6Z11 - chains A and B of the 6 polymer chains in the assembly; structure by electron microscopy, 3.36 A resolution.

[Chain A (and B)]
Protein: DNA-directed RNA polymerase subunit alpha
Source organism: Mycolicibacterium smegmatis MC2 155
Notes: EC 2.7.7.6; chain B of this document is another copy of the same molecule, construct and numbering; everything in this record applies to it too
UniProt: A0QSL8 (RPOA_MYCS2); residue numbers follow UniProt; this construct covers 1-350
Amino-acid sequence (350 residues; each row starts with the number of its first residue):
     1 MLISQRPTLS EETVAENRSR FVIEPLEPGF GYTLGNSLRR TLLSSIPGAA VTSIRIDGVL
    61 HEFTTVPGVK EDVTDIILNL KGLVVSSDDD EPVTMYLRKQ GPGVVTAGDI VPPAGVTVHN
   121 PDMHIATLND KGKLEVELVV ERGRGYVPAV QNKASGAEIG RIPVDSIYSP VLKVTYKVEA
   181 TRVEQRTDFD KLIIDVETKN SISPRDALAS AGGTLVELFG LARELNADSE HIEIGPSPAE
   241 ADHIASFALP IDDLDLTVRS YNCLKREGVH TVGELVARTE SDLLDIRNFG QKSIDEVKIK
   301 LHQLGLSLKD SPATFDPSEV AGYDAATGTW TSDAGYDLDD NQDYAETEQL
Unresolved in the structure: 225-350 (chain B: 236-350)

[Interface between chain A and chain B]
Pairs across the interface (63; chain A residue first):
  Met-1(A) / Arg-142(B)  hydrogen bond (backbone-backbone)
  Leu-2(A) / Asp-90(B)
  Leu-2(A) / Arg-142(B)
  Ile-3(A) / Arg-144(B)
  Pro-7(A) / Leu-218(B)  hydrophobic
  Pro-7(A) / Leu-221(B)
  Leu-9(A) / Leu-221(B)  hydrophobic
  Glu-11(A) / Leu-225(B)
  Glu-27(A) / Ser-44(B)
  Glu-27(A) / Arg-144(B)
  Pro-28(A) / Ser-44(B)
  Gly-29(A) / Arg-40(B)
  Phe-30(A) / Thr-41(B)
  Phe-30(A) / Leu-215(B)  hydrophobic
  Phe-30(A) / Leu-218(B)  hydrophobic
  Thr-33(A) / Asn-36(B)  hydrogen bond
  Thr-33(A) / Ser-37(B)
  Leu-34(A) / Leu-218(B)  hydrophobic
  Ser-37(A) / Thr-33(B)  hydrogen bond (side chain-backbone)
  Ser-37(A) / Ser-37(B)  hydrogen bond
  Arg-40(A) / Gly-29(B)  hydrogen bond (side chain-backbone)
  Arg-40(A) / Thr-33(B)
  Thr-41(A) / Thr-33(B)
  Ser-45(A) / Phe-30(B)
  Ser-45(A) / His-231(B)
  Pro-47(A) / Met-1(B)  hydrophobic
  Gly-143(A) / Met-1(B)
  Arg-144(A) / Glu-27(B)  salt bridge
  Arg-144(A) / His-231(B)  hydrogen bond
  Arg-205(A) / Leu-225(B)
  Asp-206(A) / Asn-226(B)  hydrogen bond
  Leu-208(A) / Leu-225(B)  hydrophobic
  Ala-209(A) / Ala-222(B)
  Ala-209(A) / Arg-223(B)
  Ala-209(A) / Asn-226(B)
  Ser-210(A) / Asp-228(B)  hydrogen bond (side chain-backbone)
  Ser-210(A) / Ser-229(B)  hydrogen bond (side chain-backbone)
  Ser-210(A) / Glu-230(B)
  Gly-212(A) / Phe-219(B)
  Gly-212(A) / Ala-222(B)
  Gly-212(A) / Arg-223(B)
  Gly-213(A) / Arg-223(B)
  Gly-213(A) / Glu-230(B)
  Thr-214(A) / Glu-230(B)
  Thr-214(A) / His-231(B)  hydrogen bond
  Leu-215(A) / Thr-33(B)
  Leu-215(A) / Phe-219(B)  hydrophobic
  Val-216(A) / Val-216(B)
  Val-216(A) / Phe-219(B)
  Val-216(A) / Gly-220(B)
  Glu-217(A) / His-231(B)
  Glu-217(A) / Glu-233(B)  hydrogen bond (side chain-backbone)
  Leu-218(A) / Phe-30(B)  hydrophobic
  Phe-219(A) / Leu-34(B)  hydrophobic
  Phe-219(A) / Leu-38(B)  hydrophobic
  Phe-219(A) / Leu-215(B)  hydrophobic
  Phe-219(A) / Val-216(B)  hydrophobic
  Phe-219(A) / Phe-219(B)  hydrophobic
  Gly-220(A) / Val-216(B)
  Leu-221(A) / Pro-7(B)  hydrophobic
  Leu-221(A) / Leu-9(B)  hydrophobic
  Arg-223(A) / Gly-213(B)
  Arg-223(A) / Val-216(B)
Interface residues without a listed pair, chain A (41 interface residues in all): Thr-8, Phe-21, Leu-38, Ser-44, Arg-142, Ala-222
Interface residues without a listed pair, chain B (43 interface residues in all): Thr-8, Ile-23, Leu-26, Tyr-32, Pro-47, Gly-143, Leu-208, Ala-209, Gly-212, Ile-232

[In short]
Chain A and chain B form an interface of 41 and 43 residues respectively; the contacts include 11 hydrogen
bonds and 1 salt bridge. Polar contacts include Arg-144(A)/Glu-27(B), Thr-33(A)/Asn-36(B) and
Ser-37(A)/Thr-33(B).
Both chains are DNA-directed RNA polymerase subunit alpha (Mycolicibacterium smegmatis MC2 155). Entry 6Z11
(Structure of Mycobacterium smegmatis HelD protein in complex with RNA polymerase core - State III, primary
...) was determined by electron microscopy.
